Entry 1YE9 (X-ray diffraction, 2.80 A resolution); this record covers chains A and C of the 8 polymer chains in the assembly.

== Chain A (and C) ==
Name: catalase HPII
Organism: Escherichia coli
Notes: EC 1.11.1.6; fragment: proteolytic fragment, residues 75-300; chain C of this document is another copy of the same molecule, construct and numbering; everything in this record applies to it too
UniProt: P21179 (CATE_ECOLI); residues 75-300 here = UniProt positions 75-300
Amino-acid sequence (226 residues; numbered 75 to 300; the number before each row is that of its first residue):
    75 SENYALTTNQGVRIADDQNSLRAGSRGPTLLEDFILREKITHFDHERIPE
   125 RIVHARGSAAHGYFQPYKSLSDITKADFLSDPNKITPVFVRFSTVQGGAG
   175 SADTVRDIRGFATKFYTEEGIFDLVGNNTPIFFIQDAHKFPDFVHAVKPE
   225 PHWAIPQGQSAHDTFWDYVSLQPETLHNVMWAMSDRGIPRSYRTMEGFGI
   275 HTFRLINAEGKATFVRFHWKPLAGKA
Disordered / not traced: 298-300
Ligand contacts:
  - cis-heme d hydroxychlorin gamma-spirolactone (HDD), molecule 1: Ile114, Phe117, Asp118
  - cis-heme d hydroxychlorin gamma-spirolactone (HDD), molecule 2: Arg125, Ile126, Val127, His128, Arg165, Ser167, Gly184, Phe185, Ala186, Val199, Gly200, Asn201, Phe206, Ala211, Phe214, Ile274, His275
Reported in the primary citation:
  - contacts within the chain: Arg260-Glu270
  - mutagenesis - R260A: unchanged catalytic activity

== How chain A and chain C interact ==
Residue-residue contacts (12; chain A residue first):
  Gln84(A) - Gly194(C)
  Gln84(A) - Ile195(C)  hydrogen bond (backbone-backbone)
  Gly85(A) - Glu193(C)
  Gly85(A) - Gly194(C)
  Val86(A) - Glu193(C)
  Val86(A) - Gly194(C)
  Glu193(A) - Gly85(C)
  Glu193(A) - Val86(C)
  Gly194(A) - Gln84(C)
  Gly194(A) - Gly85(C)
  Gly194(A) - Val86(C)
  Ile195(A) - Gln84(C)  hydrogen bond (backbone-backbone)

== Overview ==
Chain A and chain C each contribute 6 residues to their interface; the contacts include 2 hydrogen bonds. The
hydrogen-bonded pair Gln84(A)-Ile195(C) is a backbone contact. Chain A binds cis-heme d hydroxychlorin
gamma-spirolactone. From the paper: R260A of chain A leaves catalytic activity unchanged; contacts within the
chain involving Arg260(A) and Glu270(A).
Both chains are catalase HPII (Escherichia coli). Entry 1YE9 (Crystal structure of proteolytically truncated
catalase HPII from E. coli) was determined by X-ray diffraction.
